Entry 9E28 (electron microscopy, 4.40 A resolution (low resolution: residue-level contacts below are approximate; hydrogen-bond / salt-bridge calls are withheld)); this record covers chains h and v of the 16 polymer chains in the assembly.

[Chain h]
Molecule: Isoform 2C of Cytoplasmic dynein 1 intermediate chain 2
From: Homo sapiens
Reference sequence: Q13409 (DC1I2_HUMAN), isoform Q13409-3; numbering as in UniProt (aligned over 1-612)
Sequence (612 residues; numbered 1 to 612; the number before each row is that of its first residue):
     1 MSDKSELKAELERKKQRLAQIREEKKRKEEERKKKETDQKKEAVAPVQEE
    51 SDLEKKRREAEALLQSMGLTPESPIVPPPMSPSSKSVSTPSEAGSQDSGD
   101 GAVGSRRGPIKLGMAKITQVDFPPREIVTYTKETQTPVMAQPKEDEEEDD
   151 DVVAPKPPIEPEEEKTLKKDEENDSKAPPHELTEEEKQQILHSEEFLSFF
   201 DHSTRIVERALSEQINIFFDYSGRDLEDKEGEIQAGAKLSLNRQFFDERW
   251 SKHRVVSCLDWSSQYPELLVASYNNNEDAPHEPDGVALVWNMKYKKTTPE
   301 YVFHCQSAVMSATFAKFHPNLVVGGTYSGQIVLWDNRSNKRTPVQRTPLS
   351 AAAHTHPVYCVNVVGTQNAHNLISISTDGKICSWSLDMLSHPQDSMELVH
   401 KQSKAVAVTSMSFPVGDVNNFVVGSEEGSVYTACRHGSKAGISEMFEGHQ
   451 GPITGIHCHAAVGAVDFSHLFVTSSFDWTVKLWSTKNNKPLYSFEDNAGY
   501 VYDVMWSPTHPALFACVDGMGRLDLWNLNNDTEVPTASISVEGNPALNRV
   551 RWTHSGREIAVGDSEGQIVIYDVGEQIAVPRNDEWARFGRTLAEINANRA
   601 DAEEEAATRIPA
Unresolved in the structure: 1-109, 141-612
Differences from the reference sequence: conflict Ser484 (Thr in Q13409), Gly499 (Asp in Q13409)

[Chain v]
Molecule: Dynein light chain Tctex-type 1
From: Homo sapiens
Reference sequence: P63172 (DYLT1_HUMAN); residue numbers follow UniProt; this construct covers 1-113
Sequence (113 residues; each row starts with the number of its first residue):
     1 MEDYQAAEETAFVVDEVSNIVKEAIESAIGGNAYQHSKVNQWTTNVVEQT
    51 LSQLTKLGKPFKYIVTCVIMQKNGAGLHTASSCFWDSSTDGSCTVRWENK
   101 TMYCIVSAFGLSI
Unresolved in the structure: 1-12

[Chain h / chain v interface]
Residue-residue contacts (15; chain h residue first):
  Leu112(h) - Phe84(v)
  Gly113(h) - Trp85(v)
  Gly113(h) - Asp86(v)
  Met114(h) - Ser87(v)
  Ala115(h) - Cys83(v)
  Ala115(h) - Trp85(v)
  Lys116(h) - Ser81(v)
  Thr118(h) - Thr79(v)
  Thr118(h) - Ala80(v)
  Gln119(h) - Thr79(v)
  Val120(h) - Thr79(v)
  Asp121(h) - Leu77(v)
  Asp121(h) - His78(v)
  Phe122(h) - Gly76(v)
  Phe122(h) - Leu77(v)
Interface residues without a listed pair, chain h (13 interface residues in all): Ile117, Pro124, Arg125
Interface residues without a listed pair, chain v (14 interface residues in all): Gly74, Ala75, Ser82

[Summary]
The interface between chain h and chain v involves 13 residues on one side and 14 on the other.
Here chain h is Isoform 2C of Cytoplasmic dynein 1 intermediate chain 2 and chain v is Dynein light chain
Tctex-type 1, both from Homo sapiens. Entry 9E28 (Cryo-EM structure of Phi dynein tail) was determined by
electron microscopy together with 9DZY, 9E0T, 9E0W, 9E22 and 9E23 from the same study.
